Entry 5L5X (X-ray diffraction, 2.90 A resolution); this record covers chains K and W of the 28 polymer chains in the assembly.

[Chain K]
Protein: Proteasome subunit beta type-5
Organism: Homo sapiens
Notes: EC 3.4.25.1
Reference sequence: chimeric construct of P28074, P30656: residues 1-138 from P28074 (PSB5_HUMAN) positions 60-197 (UniProt number = residue number + 59); residues 139-211 from P30656 positions 215-287 (UniProt number = residue number + 76)
Sequence (211 residues; row label = number of the first residue in the row):
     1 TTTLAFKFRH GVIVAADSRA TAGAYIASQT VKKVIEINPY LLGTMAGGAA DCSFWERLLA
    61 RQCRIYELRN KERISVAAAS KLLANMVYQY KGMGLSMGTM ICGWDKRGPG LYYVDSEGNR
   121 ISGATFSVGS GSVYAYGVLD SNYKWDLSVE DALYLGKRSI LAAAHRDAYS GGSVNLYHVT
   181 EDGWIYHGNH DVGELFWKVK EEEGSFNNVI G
Glycans and other covalent adducts: compound 04C linked to Thr1
Metal / ion sites: Mg2+: Ala164, Asp167, Ser170 (shared with Asp204(W) of chain W)
Ligand contacts: 04C (1,2,4-trideoxy-4-methyl-2-{[N-(morpholin-4-ylacetyl)-L-alanyl-O-methyl-L-tyrosyl]amino}-1-phenyl-D-xylitol): Arg19, Ala20, Thr21, Val31, Lys33, Met45, Ala46, Gly47, Gly48, Ala49, Ser96, Ser130, Tyr169
Swiss-Prot annotation at these positions:
  - active site: Thr1 (Nucleophile)
  - binding site (bortezomib): Ala49
What the authors report for this chain:
  - catalytic residues: Thr1
  - binding site for 04C: Thr1
  - conformationally variable residues (side-chain flip): Met45

[Chain W]
Protein: Proteasome subunit beta type-3
Organism: Saccharomyces cerevisiae (strain ATCC 204508 / S288c)
Notes: EC 3.4.25.1
Reference sequence: P25451 (PSB3_YEAST); residues 0-204 here correspond to UniProt positions 1-205 (UniProt number = residue number + 1)
Sequence (205 residues; numbered 0 to 204; the number before each row is that of its first residue; numbering starts at 0):
     0 MSDPSSINGG IVVAMTGKDC VAIACDLRLG SQSLGVSNKF EKIFHYGHVF LGITGLATDV
    60 TTLNEMFRYK TNLYKLKEER AIEPETFTQL VSSSLYERRF GPYFVGPVVA GINSKSGKPF
   120 IAGFDLIGCI DEAKDFIVSG TASDQLFGMC ESLYEPNLEP EDLFETISQA LLNAADRDAL
   180 SGWGAVVYII KKDEVVKRYL KMRQD
Unresolved in the structure: 0
Metal / ion sites: Mg2+: Asp204 (shared with Ala164(K), Asp167(K), Ser170(K) of chain K)
Ligand contacts: 04C (1,2,4-trideoxy-4-methyl-2-{[N-(morpholin-4-ylacetyl)-L-alanyl-O-methyl-L-tyrosyl]amino}-1-phenyl-D-xylitol): Asp124, Leu125, Ile126, Cys128
Swiss-Prot annotation at these positions:
  - modified residue: Ser30 (Phosphoserine)
  - cross-link: Lys69 (Glycyl lysine isopeptide (Lys-Gly) (interchain with G-Cter in ubiquitin))

[Chain K / chain W interface]
Pairs across the interface - 40 pairs, chain K then chain W:
  Arg19(K) - Asp204(W)  salt bridge
  Ala24(K) - Asp177(W)
  Ala24(K) - Ala178(W)  hydrogen bond (backbone-backbone)
  Ala24(K) - Leu179(W)  hydrophobic
  Tyr25(K) - Gln144(W)
  Tyr25(K) - Arg176(W)
  Ile26(K) - Asp175(W)
  Ile26(K) - Arg176(W)  hydrogen bond (backbone-side chain)
  Ile26(K) - Asp177(W)
  Ile26(K) - Ala178(W)
  Ala27(K) - Arg176(W)  hydrogen bond (backbone-side chain)
  Gln29(K) - Asp175(W)
  Tyr134(K) - Leu33(W)
  Ala164(K) - Asp204(W)
  His165(K) - Trp182(W)  hydrogen bond (backbone-side chain)
  His165(K) - Gln203(W)  hydrogen bond (side chain-backbone)
  Arg166(K) - Ser32(W)
  Arg166(K) - Gly34(W)  hydrogen bond (side chain-backbone)
  Asp167(K) - Ser32(W)
  Ala168(K) - Arg27(W)
  Ala168(K) - Ser32(W)  hydrogen bond (backbone-backbone)
  Ala168(K) - Ala178(W)
  Tyr169(K) - Ser32(W)
  Tyr169(K) - Ala178(W)  hydrophobic
  Ser170(K) - Asp204(W)
  Gly171(K) - Asp204(W)
  Gly172(K) - Arg202(W)  hydrogen bond (backbone-side chain)
  Gly172(K) - Asp204(W)  hydrogen bond (backbone-side chain)
  Asp191(K) - Arg202(W)  salt bridge
  Val192(K) - Asp204(W)
  Gly193(K) - Arg202(W)
  Phe196(K) - Gln203(W)
  Trp197(K) - Lys200(W)
  Trp197(K) - Met201(W)
  Trp197(K) - Gln203(W)
  Asn208(K) - Asn37(W)
  Asn208(K) - Lys38(W)  hydrogen bond (backbone-side chain)
  Val209(K) - Asn37(W)
  Val209(K) - Gln203(W)
  Gly211(K) - Lys200(W)
Other interface residues (no listed pair), chain K (26 interface residues in all): Ser28, Ile210
Other interface residues (no listed pair), chain W (20 interface residues in all): Gln31, Val35

[Overview]
Chain K and chain W form an interface of 26 and 20 residues respectively; the contacts include 10 hydrogen
bonds and 2 salt bridges. Polar contacts include Arg19(K)-Asp204(W), Asp191(K)-Arg202(W) and
Ile26(K)-Arg176(W). Chain W binds compound 04C. Compound 04C is covalently linked to Thr1(K). The paper
reports the catalytic residue Thr1(K); a binding site for 04C at Thr1(K).
Chain K is Proteasome subunit beta type-5 (Homo sapiens) and chain W is Proteasome subunit beta type-3
(Saccharomyces cerevisiae (strain ATCC 204508 / S288c)); the structure, Yeast 20S proteasome with human beta5c
(1-138) and human beta6 (97-111; 118-133) in complex with ONX ..., was determined by X-ray diffraction,
deposited together with 5L52, 5L54, 5L55, 5L5A, 5L5B, 5L5D and 30 further entries.
